4UT2 - chain A; structure by X-ray diffraction, 1.96 A resolution.

# Chain A
Name: Serine/threonine-protein phosphatase PP1-gamma catalytic subunit
Organism: Homo sapiens
Notes: EC 3.1.3.16
UniProt: P36873 (PP1G_HUMAN); residues 1-323 here = UniProt positions 1-323
Sequence (323 residues; row label = number of the first residue in the row):
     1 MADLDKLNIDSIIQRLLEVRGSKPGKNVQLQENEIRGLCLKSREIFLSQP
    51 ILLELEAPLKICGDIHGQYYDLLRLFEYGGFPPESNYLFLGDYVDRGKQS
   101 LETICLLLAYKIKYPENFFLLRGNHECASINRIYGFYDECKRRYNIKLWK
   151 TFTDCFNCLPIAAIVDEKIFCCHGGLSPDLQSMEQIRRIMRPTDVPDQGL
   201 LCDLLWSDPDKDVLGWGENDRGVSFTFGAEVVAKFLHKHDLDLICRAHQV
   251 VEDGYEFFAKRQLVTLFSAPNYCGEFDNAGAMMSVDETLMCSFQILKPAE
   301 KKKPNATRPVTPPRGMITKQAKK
Unresolved in the structure: 1-5, 300-323
Modified positions: Cys127 (s-hydroxycysteine; CSO); Cys273 (s-hydroxycysteine; CSO); Cys291 (s-hydroxycysteine; CSO)
Swiss-Prot annotation at these positions:
  - active site: His125 (Proton donor)
  - binding site (Mn(2+)): Asp64, His66, Asp92, Asn124, His173, His248
  - site: Cys273 (Inhibition by microcystin toxin binding)
  - modified residue: Ala2 (N-acetylalanine), Thr307 (Phosphothreonine), Thr311 (Phosphothreonine)
  - mutagenesis: Pro50 (P50R: Promotes SMP complex formation), His125 (H125A: Loss of activity), Cys273 (C273A/S/L: Abolishes interaction with microcystin toxin)
Metal / ion sites: Mn2+ site 1: Asp64, His66, Asp92 (together with phosphate ion); Mn2+ site 2: Asp92, Asn124, His173, His248 (together with phosphate ion)
From the paper describing this entry:
  - Mn2+ coordination: Asp64, His66, Asp92, Asn124, His173, His248
  - binding site for phosphate ion: His125
  - catalytic residues: His125 (proposed by the authors, not directly observed)
  - mutagenesis - C127S/C273S: unchanged catalytic activity on H2O2 treatment
  - mutagenesis - D64N, N124D: decreased catalytic activity on Nox4
  - mutagenesis - D64N, N124D: decreased catalytic activity
  - mutagenesis - D64N, N124D: increased signaling in response to Nox4

# Overview
Asp64, His66 and Asp92 form the Mn2+ site 1. Asp92, Asn124, His173 and His248 coordinate Mn2+ site 2. Curated
annotation (UniProt) lists active-site residue His125, 6 Mn2+-binding residues and 3 mutagenesis sites. From
the paper: the catalytic residue His125; D64N and N124D reduce catalytic activity on Nox4.
Chain A is Serine/threonine-protein phosphatase PP1-gamma catalytic subunit (Homo sapiens); the structure,
X-ray structure of the human PP1 gamma catalytic subunit treated with ascorbate, was determined by X-ray
diffraction, deposited together with 4UT3.
